Entry 8X7K (electron microscopy, 3.27 A resolution); this record covers chains A and I of the 12 polymer chains in the assembly.

# Chain A
Protein: Histone H3.2
Organism: Homo sapiens
UniProt: Q71DI3 (H32_HUMAN); residues 38-134 here correspond to UniProt positions 39-135 (UniProt number = residue number + 1)
Chain sequence (97 residues; each row starts with the number of its first residue):
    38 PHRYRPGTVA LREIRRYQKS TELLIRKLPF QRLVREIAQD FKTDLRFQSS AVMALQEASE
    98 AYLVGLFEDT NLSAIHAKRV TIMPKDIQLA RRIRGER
Unresolved in the structure: 38
Construct notes: conflict Ser110 (Cys111 in Q71DI3)

# Chain I
Molecule: 143-nt DNA strand
Organism: Homo sapiens
Sequence (143 nucleotides; each row starts with the number of its first residue; numbers below 1 keep their minus sign (DC-72 is residue -72)):
   -72 CAGGATGTAT ATATCTGACA CGTGCCTGGA GACTAGGGAG TAATCCCCTT GGCGGTTAAA
   -12 ACGCGGGGGA CAGCGCGTAC GTGCGTTTAA GCGGTGCTAG AGCTGTCTAC GACCAATTGA
    48 GCGGCCTCGG CACCGGGATT CTC

# Chain A / chain I interface
Contacting residue pairs (20):
  Arg40(A) - DG-8(I)  base contact
  Arg40(A) - DC70(I)  sugar contact
  Tyr41(A) - DT69(I)  phosphate contact
  Tyr41(A) - DC70(I)  phosphate contact
  Arg42(A) - DC70(I)  hydrogen bond to the phosphate
  Pro43(A) - DG-5(I)  sugar contact
  Thr45(A) - DC70(I)  phosphate contact
  Arg63(A) - DA-14(I)  phosphate contact
  Arg63(A) - DA-13(I)  salt bridge to the phosphate
  Arg72(A) - DT-23(I)  salt bridge to the phosphate
  Arg83(A) - DT-24(I)  sugar contact
  Arg83(A) - DT-23(I)  phosphate contact
  Phe84(A) - DT-24(I)  phosphate contact
  Phe84(A) - DT-23(I)  hydrogen bond to the phosphate
  Gln85(A) - DT-24(I)  phosphate contact
  Ser86(A) - DT-24(I)  phosphate contact
  Arg116(A) - DA-3(I)  phosphate contact
  Val117(A) - DA-3(I)  hydrogen bond to the phosphate
  Thr118(A) - DA-3(I)  hydrogen bond to the phosphate
  Met120(A) - DC-2(I)  phosphate contact
Interface residues without a listed pair, chain A (18 interface residues in all): His39, Leu82, Lys115
Interface residues without a listed pair, chain I (11 interface residues in all): DG-4

# Overview
18 residues of chain A face 11 of chain I across their interface; the contacts include 4 hydrogen bonds and 2
salt bridges. Polar pairs include Arg42(A)-DC70(I), Phe84(A)-DT-23(I) and Val117(A)-DA-3(I).
Here chain A is Histone H3.2 and chain I is a 143-nt DNA strand, both from Homo sapiens. Entry 8X7K (Cryo-EM
structures of RNF168/UbcH5c-Ub in complex with H2AK13Ub nucleosomes) was determined by electron microscopy.
